7K58 - chains G and D of the 17 polymer chains in the assembly; structure by electron microscopy, 4.00 A resolution.

# Chain G
Molecule: Dynein light chain roadblock
Source organism: Tetrahymena thermophila
UniProt: Q1HFX1 (Q1HFX1_TETTH); residues 57-152 here correspond to UniProt positions 1-96 (UniProt number = residue number - 56)
Chain sequence (96 residues; row label = number of the first residue in the row):
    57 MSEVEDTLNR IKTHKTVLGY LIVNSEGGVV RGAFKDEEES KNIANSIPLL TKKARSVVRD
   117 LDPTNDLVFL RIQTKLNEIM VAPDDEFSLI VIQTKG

# Chain D
Molecule: Dynein intermediate chain 2
Source organism: Tetrahymena thermophila
UniProt: I7M008 (I7M008_TETTS); residues 61-655 here = UniProt positions 61-655
Chain sequence (595 residues; row label = number of the first residue in the row):
    61 LTAQELNEDM PSKMLEPKNP QAPKNITVYD YYTRKFKTDE LVDQMIVHFS MDGDYIWKES
   121 NEYKTQEEIR DTKKALIKEA MRKQESEEPG ANHDEEAIKQ TLRNKFNYNT RECQTINPSI
   181 RERGVSTEPP PSDTICGNIT QWEIFDAYYA EIMKDHQIEN KKKKEVDQDK KQDQSMYSTS
   241 FKRCCKIMER MVVQNDQEDK YHDYRYYWSQ GDNLEAGKNE GHLLPIWRFS NEKQRKKNVT
   301 SICWNPLYPD LFAVSLGSYD FTKQRMGLIC LYSLKNTTHP EYAFNCEAGV MCLDFHPKSA
   361 ALLAVGLYDG TVLVYDIRNK HKKPIYQSTV RNQKHTDPVW QVKWNPDTSK NYNFYSISSD
   421 GRVMNWILMK NKLEPEEVIL LRLVGKNEEE STLIGLACGL CFDFNKFEPH IFLVGTEEGK
   481 IHKCSRAYSG QYQETYNGHL LAVYKVKWNN FHPRTFISAS ADWTVRIWDS KYTSQIICFD
   541 LSMMVVDAVW APYSSTVFAC ATMDKVQVYD LNVDKLNKLA EQKIVKQPKL TNLSFNYKDP
   601 ILLVGDSHGG VTLVKLSPNL CKSGPEIKQT EDKKAMEEFK NVKIEDYERE KMENL
Unresolved in the structure: 270-277, 443-450

# Interface between chain G and chain D
Contacting residue pairs - 48 pairs, chain G then chain D:
  Val60(G) - Tyr237(D)
  Val60(G) - Phe241(D)  hydrophobic
  Val60(G) - Lys242(D)
  Val60(G) - Cys245(D)  hydrophobic
  Glu61(G) - Gln234(D)
  Glu61(G) - Tyr237(D)
  Arg66(G) - Glu249(D)
  Arg66(G) - His339(D)  hydrogen bond
  Ile67(G) - Glu249(D)
  His70(G) - Val253(D)
  His70(G) - Asp256(D)  salt bridge
  His70(G) - Thr338(D)
  Lys71(G) - Asp256(D)
  Thr72(G) - Asp256(D)  hydrogen bond
  Val73(G) - Val252(D)  hydrophobic
  Ile78(G) - Phe241(D)  hydrophobic
  Arg87(G) - Tyr237(D)
  Ser112(G) - Trp202(D)
  Arg115(G) - Trp202(D)
  Arg115(G) - Asp206(D)  salt bridge
  Asp116(G) - Thr200(D)
  Asp116(G) - Gln201(D)  hydrogen bond (side chain-backbone)
  Asp116(G) - Trp202(D)
  Pro119(G) - Phe205(D)  hydrophobic
  Phe125(G) - Ile247(D)  hydrophobic
  Phe125(G) - Met248(D)  hydrophobic
  Phe125(G) - Met251(D)  hydrophobic
  Arg127(G) - Met251(D)  hydrogen bond (side chain-backbone)
  Glu134(G) - Asn255(D)  hydrogen bond
  Met136(G) - Met248(D)
  Met136(G) - Met251(D)
  Met136(G) - Val252(D)
  Ala138(G) - Cys244(D)  hydrogen bond (backbone-side chain)
  Ala138(G) - Met248(D)  hydrophobic
  Pro139(G) - Cys244(D)  hydrogen bond (backbone-side chain)
  Asp140(G) - Ser240(D)  hydrogen bond
  Asp140(G) - Cys244(D)  hydrogen bond
  Glu142(G) - Asp227(D)
  Phe143(G) - Ser235(D)
  Phe143(G) - Met236(D)  hydrophobic
  Phe143(G) - Phe241(D)  hydrophobic
  Leu145(G) - Cys245(D)  hydrophobic
  Leu145(G) - Met248(D)  hydrophobic
  Val147(G) - Met248(D)  hydrophobic
  Val147(G) - Val252(D)  hydrophobic
  Gln149(G) - Val252(D)  hydrogen bond (side chain-backbone)
  Gln149(G) - Asn255(D)
  Gln149(G) - Asp256(D)
Also at the interface, not in a pair above, chain G (33 interface residues in all): Thr63, Leu64, Val124, Val137, Asp141, Thr150, Lys151
Also at the interface, not in a pair above, chain D (26 interface residues in all): Ser238

# Overview
33 residues of chain G and 26 residues of chain D are in contact, with 10 hydrogen bonds and 2 salt bridges.
Polar contacts include His70(G)-Asp256(D), Arg115(G)-Asp206(D) and Arg66(G)-His339(D).
Here chain G is Dynein light chain roadblock and chain D is Dynein intermediate chain 2, both from Tetrahymena
thermophila. Entry 7K58 (Structure of outer-arm dyneins bound to microtubule with microtubule binding state
1(MTBS-1)) was determined by electron microscopy (same publication as 7K5B, 7KEK, 7MWG and 7N32).
